4F3F - chains A and B of the 3 polymer chains in the assembly; structure by X-ray diffraction, 2.65 A resolution.

[Chain A]
Molecule: MORAb-009 Fab light chain
From: Mus musculus
Notes: antibody fragment or engineered binder
Chain sequence (213 residues; row label = number of the first residue in the row):
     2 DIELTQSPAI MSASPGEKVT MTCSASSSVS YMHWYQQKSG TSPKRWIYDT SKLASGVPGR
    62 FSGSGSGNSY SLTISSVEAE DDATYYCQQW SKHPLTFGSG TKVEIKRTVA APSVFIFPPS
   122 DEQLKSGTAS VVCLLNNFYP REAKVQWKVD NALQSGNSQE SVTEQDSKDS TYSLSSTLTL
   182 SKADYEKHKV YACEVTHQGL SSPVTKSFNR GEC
Unresolved in the structure: 213-214
Cystine bridges: C24-C88, C134-C194
Reported in the primary citation:
  - conformationally variable residues (side-chain flip): Y32, W91

[Chain B]
Molecule: MORAb-009 Fab heavy chain
From: Mus musculus
Notes: antibody fragment or engineered binder
Chain sequence (231 residues; numbered 1 to 231; the number before each row is that of its first residue):
     1 EVQLQQSGPE LEKPGASVKI SCKASGYSFT GYTMNWVKQS HGKSLEWIGL ITPYNGASSY
    61 NQKFRGKATL TVDKSSSTAY MDLLSLTSED SAVYFCARGG YDGRGFDYWG SGTPVTVSSA
   121 STKGPSVFPL APSSKSTSGG TAALGCLVKD YFPEPVTVSW NSGALTSGVH TFPAVLQSSG
   181 LYSLSSVVTV PSSSLGTQTY ICNVNHKPSN TKVDKKVEPK SCDKTHTCPP C
Unresolved in the structure: 221-231
Modified / non-standard residues: E1 (pyroglutamic acid; PCA)
Cystine bridges: C22-C96, C146-C202
Reported in the primary citation:
  - conformationally variable residues (loop rearrangement, side-chain flip): Y54, Y101

[Chain A / chain B interface]
Contacting residue pairs (70; chain A residue first):
  H34(A) - G103(B)  hydrogen bond (side chain-backbone)
  H34(A) - R104(B)
  H34(A) - G105(B)  hydrogen bond (side chain-backbone)
  Y36(A) - G105(B)
  Y36(A) - F106(B)  hydrogen bond (side chain-backbone)
  Y36(A) - W109(B)
  Q38(A) - Q39(B)  hydrogen bond
  S43(A) - F95(B)
  S43(A) - W109(B)
  S43(A) - G110(B)  hydrogen bond (side chain-backbone)
  S43(A) - S111(B)
  P44(A) - F95(B)
  P44(A) - W109(B)
  R46(A) - R104(B)  hydrogen bond (side chain-backbone)
  R46(A) - F106(B)
  R46(A) - D107(B)
  Y49(A) - R104(B)
  D50(A) - R104(B)
  Y87(A) - Q39(B)
  Y87(A) - K43(B)  hydrogen bond (side chain-backbone)
  Y87(A) - L45(B)  hydrophobic
  Q89(A) - G105(B)
  Q89(A) - F106(B)
  W91(A) - G103(B)  hydrogen bond (side chain-backbone)
  W91(A) - G105(B)
  W91(A) - F106(B)  hydrophobic
  H94(A) - W47(B)
  H94(A) - S59(B)  hydrogen bond
  H94(A) - Y60(B)
  P95(A) - W47(B)  hydrophobic
  P95(A) - N61(B)
  L96(A) - W47(B)
  L96(A) - F106(B)  hydrophobic
  F98(A) - L45(B)
  G99(A) - S44(B)  hydrogen bond (backbone-side chain)
  S100(A) - S44(B)
  F116(A) - S136(B)
  F116(A) - A143(B)  hydrophobic
  F118(A) - L130(B)  hydrophobic
  F118(A) - A131(B)
  F118(A) - A143(B)
  S121(A) - F128(B)
  S121(A) - P129(B)
  E123(A) - F128(B)
  E123(A) - P129(B)
  E123(A) - K215(B)
  Q124(A) - F128(B)
  Q124(A) - K149(B)
  T129(A) - K149(B)
  S131(A) - L147(B)
  S131(A) - K149(B)
  L135(A) - F172(B)  hydrophobic
  L135(A) - V187(B)  hydrophobic
  N137(A) - H170(B)  hydrogen bond
  N137(A) - T189(B)
  N138(A) - H170(B)  hydrogen bond
  Q160(A) - V175(B)
  Q160(A) - L176(B)  hydrogen bond (side chain-backbone)
  Q160(A) - Q177(B)
  E161(A) - V175(B)
  S162(A) - F172(B)
  S162(A) - P173(B)  hydrogen bond (side chain-backbone)
  S162(A) - V175(B)
  V163(A) - P173(B)
  T164(A) - F172(B)
  S174(A) - H170(B)  hydrogen bond
  S174(A) - F172(B)
  L175(A) - F172(B)
  S176(A) - F172(B)
  S208(A) - K135(B)
Interface residues without a listed pair, chain A (43 interface residues in all): D2, I117, S127, V133, D167, T180, F209
Interface residues without a listed pair, chain B (44 interface residues in all): N35, V37, E46, K63, P132, S138, T141, L144, T171
Interface features reported in the paper:
  - residue pairs: H94(A)-S59(B) (hydrogen bond)

[Overview]
Chain A and chain B form an interface of 43 and 44 residues respectively; the contacts include 15 hydrogen
bonds. Polar contacts include H34(A)-G103(B), H34(A)-G105(B) and Y36(A)-F106(B). The authors report a hydrogen
bond between H94(A) and S59(B). The paper reports conformational variability at Y32(A), W91(A) and Y54(B)
among others.
Here chain A is MORAb-009 Fab light chain and chain B is MORAb-009 Fab heavy chain, both from Mus musculus.
Entry 4F3F (Crystal Structure of Msln7-64 MORAb-009 FAB complex) was determined by X-ray diffraction,
deposited together with 4F33.
